7CD5 - chains B and A; structure by X-ray diffraction, 2.70 A resolution.

[Chain B]
Molecule: 9-nt DNA strand
Sequence (9 nucleotides; numbered 1 to 9; the number before each row is that of its first residue):
     1 CGTAATACG
Not modelled in the structure: 9

[Chain A]
Molecule: DNA-(apurinic or apyrimidinic site) endonuclease
From: Mus musculus
Notes: EC 3.1.-.-
UniProtKB: P28352 (APEX1_MOUSE); residue numbers follow UniProt; this construct covers 1-317
Sequence (351 residues; numbered -33 to 317; the number before each row is that of its first residue; numbers below 1 keep their minus sign (Met-33 is residue -33)):
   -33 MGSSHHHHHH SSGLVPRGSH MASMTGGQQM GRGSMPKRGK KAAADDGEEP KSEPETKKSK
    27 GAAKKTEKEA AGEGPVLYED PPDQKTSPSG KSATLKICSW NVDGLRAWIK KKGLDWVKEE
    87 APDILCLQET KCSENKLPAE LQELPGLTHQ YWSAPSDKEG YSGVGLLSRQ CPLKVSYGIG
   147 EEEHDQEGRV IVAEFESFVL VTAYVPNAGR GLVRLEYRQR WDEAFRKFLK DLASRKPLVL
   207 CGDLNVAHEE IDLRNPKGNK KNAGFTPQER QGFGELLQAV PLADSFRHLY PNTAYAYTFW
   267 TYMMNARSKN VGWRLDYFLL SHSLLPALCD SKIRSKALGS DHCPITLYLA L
Not modelled in the structure: -33 to 39
Differences from the reference sequence: initiating methionine (-33); expression tag (-32 to 0)
UniProt features mapped onto this chain:
  - region: Pro2 to Thr32 (Necessary for interaction with YBX1, binding to RNA, association together with NPM1 to rRNA, endoribonuclease activity on abasic RNA and localization in the nucleoli), Thr22 to Thr32 (Necessary for interaction with NPM1 and for efficient rRNA binding), His288 to Leu317 (Mitochondrial targeting sequence (MTS))
  - motif: Ala8 to Asp12 (Nuclear localization signal (NLS)), Ile63 to Gly79 (Nuclear export signal (NES))
  - active site: Tyr170, Asp209 (Proton donor/acceptor)
  - binding site (Mg(2+)): Asp69, Glu95, Asp209, Asn211, Asp307
  - site: Lys30, Lys31 (Cleavage), Asn211 (Important for substrate recognition), Asp282 (Important for catalytic activity), His308 (Interaction with DNA substrate)
  - modified residue: Lys6 (N6-acetyllysine), Lys7 (N6-acetyllysine), Ser18 (Phosphoserine), Lys26 (N6-acetyllysine), Lys30 (N6-acetyllysine), Lys31 (N6-acetyllysine), Lys34 (N6-acetyllysine), Ser53 (Phosphoserine), Cys64 (S-nitrosocysteine), Cys92 (S-nitrosocysteine), Lys196 (N6-acetyllysine), Thr232 (Phosphothreonine), Cys309 (S-nitrosocysteine)
From the paper describing this entry:
  - catalytic residues: Asp69, Glu95, Tyr170, Asp209, Asn211, Asp307, His308
  - mutagenesis - E95A, H308A: decreased catalytic activity
  - binding site for the 9-nt DNA strand (chain B): Arg176
  - contacts within the chain: Arg176-Met269
  - conformationally variable residues: Arg176, Met269
  - mutagenesis - R176A/M269A: decreased binding to matched 1-nt gapped dsDNA
  - mutagenesis - R176A/M269A: increased catalytic activity on matched dsDNA substrates

[Interface between chain B and chain A]
Pairs across the interface - 5 pairs, chain B then chain A:
  DA7(B) - Tyr127(A)  phosphate contact
  DC8(B) - Tyr127(A)  hydrogen bond to the phosphate
  DC8(B) - Asn173(A)  hydrogen bond to the phosphate
  DC8(B) - Gly175(A)  phosphate contact
  DC8(B) - Arg176(A)  base contact
Also at the interface, not in a pair above, chain A (7 interface residues in all): Glu95, Tyr170, Arg180

[In short]
2 residues of chain B face 7 of chain A across their interface, with 2 hydrogen bonds. Polar contacts include
DC8(B)-Tyr127(A) and DC8(B)-Asn173(A). UniProt lists active-site residues Tyr170(A) and Asp209(A) and 5
Mg2+-binding residues on chain A. From the paper: catalytic residues Asp69(A), Glu95(A) and Tyr170(A) among
others; E95A and H308A of chain A reduce catalytic activity.
Here chain B is a 9-nt DNA strand and chain A is DNA-(apurinic or apyrimidinic site) endonuclease (Mus
musculus). Entry 7CD5 (mAPE1-blunt-ended dsDNA product complex) was determined by X-ray diffraction (same
publication as 7CD6).
